PDB entry 1VQO | X-ray diffraction, 2.20 A resolution | chains 0 and 3 of the 32 polymer chains in the assembly

# Chain 0
Molecule: 23S ribosomal RNA
From: Haloarcula marismortui
Sequence (2922 nucleotides; numbered 2 to 2923; the number before each row is that of its first residue):
     2 UUGGCUACUA UGCCAGCUGG UGGAUUGCUC GGCUCAGGCG CUGAUGAAGG ACGUGCCAAG
    62 CUGCGAUAAG CCAUGGGGAG CCGCACGGAG GCGAAGAACC AUGGAUUUCC GAAUGAGAAU
   122 CUCUCUAACA AUUGCUUCGC GCAAUGAGGA ACCCCGAGAA CUGAAACAUC UCAGUAUCGG
   182 GAGGAACAGA AAACGCAAUG UGAUGUCGUU AGUAACCGCG AGUGAACGCG AUACAGCCCA
   242 AACCGAAGCC CUCACGGGCA AUGUGGUGUC AGGGCUACCU CUCAUCAGCC GACCGUCUCG
   302 ACGAAGUCUC UUGGAACAGA GCGUGAUACA GGGUGACAAC CCCGUACUCG AGACCAGUAC
   362 GACGUGCGGU AGUGCCAGAG UAGCGGGGGU UGGAUAUCCC UCGCGAAUAA CGCAGGCAUC
   422 GACUGCGAAG GCUAAACACA ACCUGAGACC GAUAGUGAAC AAGUAGUGUG AACGAACGCU
   482 GCAAAGUACC CUCAGAAGGG AGGCGAAAUA GAGCAUGAAA UCAGUUGGCG AUCGAGCGAC
   542 AGGGCAUACA AGGUCCCUCG ACGAAUGACC GACGCGCGAG CGUCCAGUAA GACUCACGGG
   602 AAGCCGAUGU UCUGUCGUAC GUUUUGAAAA ACGAGCCAGG GAGUGUGUCU GCAUGGCAAG
   662 UCUAACCGGA GUAUCCGGGG AGGCACAGGG AAACCGACAU GGCCGCAGGG CUUUGCCCGA
   722 GGGCCGCCGU CUUCAAGGGC GGGGAGCCAU GUGGACACGA CCCGAAUCCG GACGAUCUAC
   782 GCAUGGACAA GAUGAAGCGU GCCGAAAGGC ACGUGGAAGU CUGUUAGAGU UGGUGUCCUA
   842 CAAUACCCUC UCGUGAUCUA UGUGUAGGGG UGAAAGGCCC AUCGAGUCCG GCAACAGCUG
   902 GUUCCAAUCG AAACAUGUCG AAGCAUGACC UCCGCCGAGG UAGUCUGUGA GGUAGAGCGA
   962 CCGAUUGGUG UGUCCGCCUC CGAGAGGAGU CGGCACACCU GUCAAACUCC AAACUUACAG
  1022 ACGCCGUUUG ACGCGGGGAU UCCGGUGCGC GGGGUAAGCC UGUGUACCAG GAGGGGAACA
  1082 ACCCAGAGAU AGGUUAAGGU CCCCAAGUGU GGAUUAAGUG UAAUCCUCUG AAGGUGGUCU
  1142 CGAGCCCUAG ACAGCCGGGA GGUGAGCUUA GAAGCAGCUA CCCUCUAAGA AAAGCGUAAC
  1202 AGCUUACCGG CCGAGGUUUG AGGCGCCCAA AAUGAUCGGG ACUCAAAUCC ACCACCGAGA
  1262 CCUGUCCGUA CCACUCAUAC UGGUAAUCGA GUAGAUUGGC GCUCUAAUUG GAUGGAAGUA
  1322 GGGGUGAAAA CUCCUAUGGA CCGAUUAGUG ACGAAAAUCC UGGCCAUAGU AGCAGCGAUA
  1382 GUCGGGUGAG AACCCCGACG GCCUAAUGGA UAAGGGUUCC UCAGCACUGC UGAUCAGCUG
  1442 AGGGUUAGCC GGUCCUAAGU CAUACCGCAA CUCGACUAUG ACGAAAUGGG AAACGGGUUA
  1502 AUAUUCCCGU GCCACUAUGC AGUGAAAGUU GACGCCCUGG GGUCGAUCAC GCUGGGCAUU
  1562 CGCCCAGUCG AACCGUCCAA CUCCGUGGAA GCCGUAAUGG CAGGAAGCGG ACGAACGGCG
  1622 GCAUAGGGAA ACGUGAUUCA ACCUGGGGCC CAUGAAAAGA CGAGCAUAGU GUCCGUACCG
  1682 AGAACCGACA CAGGUGUCCA UGGCGGCGAA AGCCAAGGCC UGUCGGGAGC AACCAACGUU
  1742 AGGGAAUUCG GCAAGUUAGU CCCGUACCUU CGGAAGAAGG GAUGCCUGCU CCGGAACGGA
  1802 GCAGGUCGCA GUGACUCGGA AGCUCGGACU GUCUAGUAAC AACAUAGGUG ACCGCAAAUC
  1862 CGCAAGGACU CGUACGGUCA CUGAAUCCUG CCCAGUGCAG GUAUCUGAAC ACCUCGUACA
  1922 AGAGGACGAA GGACCUGUCA ACGGCGGGGG UAACUAUGAC CCUCUUAAGG UAGCGUAGUA
  1982 CCUUGCCGCA UCAGUAGCGG CUUGCAUGAA UGGAUUAACC AGAGCUUCAC UGUCCCAACG
  2042 UUGGGCCCGG UGAACUGUAC AUUCCAGUGC GGAGUCUGGA GACACCCAGG GGGAAGCGAA
  2102 GACCCUAUGG AGCUUUACUG CAGGCUGUCG CUGAGACGUG GUCGCCGAUG UGCAGCAUAG
  2162 GUAGGAGACA CUACACAGGU ACCCGCGCUA GCGGGCCACC GAGUCAACAG UGAAAUACUA
  2222 CCCGUCGGUG ACUGCGACUC UCACUCCGGG AGGAGGACAC CGAUAGCCGG GCAGUUUGAC
  2282 UGGGGCGGUA CGCGCUCGAA AAGAUAUCGA GCGCGCCCUA UGGCUAUCUC AGCCGGGACA
  2342 GAGACCCGGC GAAGAGUGCA AGAGCAAAAG AUAGCUUGAC AGUGUUCUUC CCAACGAGGA
  2402 ACGCUGACGC GAAAGCGUGG UCUAGCGAAC CAAUUAGCCU GCUUGAUGCG GGCAAUUGAU
  2462 GACAGAAAAG CUACCCUAGG GAUAACAGAG UCGUCACUCG CAAGAGCACA UAUCGACCGA
  2522 GUGGCUUGCU ACCUCGAUGU CGGUUCCCUC CAUCCUGCCC GUGCAGAAGC GGGCAAGGGU
  2582 GAGGUUGUUC GCCUAUUAAA GGAGGUCGUG AGCUGGGUUU AGACCGUCGU GAGACAGGUC
  2642 GGCUGCUAUC UACUGGGUGU GUAAUGGUGU CUGACAAGAA CGACCGUAUA GUACGAGAGG
  2702 AACUACGGUU GGUGGCCACU GGUGUACCGG UUGUUCGAGA GAGCACGUGC CGGGUAGCCA
  2762 CGCCACACGG GGUAAGAGCU GAACGCAUCU AAGCUCGAAA CCCACUUGGA AAAGAGACAC
  2822 CGCCGAGGUC CCGCGUACAA GACGCGGUCG AUAGACUCGG GGUGUGCGCG UCGAGGUAAC
  2882 GAGACGUUAA GCCCACGAGC ACUAACAGAC CAAAGCCAUC AU
Unresolved in the structure: 2-9, 126-127, 715, 971-998, 1560, 1952-1963, 2137-2236, 2339-2343, 2665-2666, 2915-2923
Sequence notes: modified residue (628, 2587-2588, 2619, 2621)
Modified residues: 1MA (6-hydro-1-methyladenosine-5'-monophosphate) at position 628, OMU (o2'-methyluridine 5'-monophosphate) at position 2587, OMG (o2'-methylguanosine-5'-monophosphate) at position 2588, UR3 (3-methyluridine-5'-monophoshate) at position 2619, PSU (pseudouridine-5'-monophosphate) at position 2621
Ion coordination: Na+ site 1: U12 (together with Sr2+) (shared with 1 residue of chain R); Mg2+ site 1 near G28 (its only coordinating residue here); Sr2+ site 1: G33, C34, U457; Na+ site 2: C40, A442, C443; Na+ site 3: G56, A59, G61; Sr2+ site 2: G84, C85 (shared with 1 residue of chain T); Sr2+ site 3: C85, A86, C87 (shared with 1 residue of chain T); Na+ site 4 near U108 (its only coordinating residue here); Mg2+ site 2 near U115 (its only coordinating residue here); Na+ site 5: C130, U146; Na+ site 6: C141, G142; Sr2+ site 4: G147, A183 (shared with 1 residue of chain M); 78 more Mg2+ sites not listed; 2 more K+ sites not listed; 58 more Na+ sites not listed; 86 more Sr2+ sites not listed

# Chain 3
Name: 50S ribosomal protein L44E
From: Haloarcula marismortui
Reference sequence: P32411 (RL44_HALMA); numbering as in UniProt (aligned over 1-92)
Sequence (92 residues; numbered 1 to 92; the number before each row is that of its first residue):
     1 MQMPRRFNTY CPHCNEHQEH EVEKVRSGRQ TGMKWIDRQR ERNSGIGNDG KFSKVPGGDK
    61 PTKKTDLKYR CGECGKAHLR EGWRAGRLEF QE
Ion coordination: Cd2+: Cys11, Cys14, Cys71, Cys74; Sr2+ site 1: Arg42 (shared with U391(0) of chain 0); Sr2+ site 2: Gly45, Gly47, Asp49; Sr2+ site 3: Asp59 (shared with U2461(0) of chain 0)

# Interface between chain 0 and chain 3
Pairs across the interface - 126 pairs, chain 0 then chain 3:
  A169(0) - Asn48(3)  hydrogen bond to the sugar
  U170(0) - Asn48(3)  sugar contact
  U170(0) - Asp49(3)  sugar contact
  U170(0) - Gly50(3)  hydrogen bond to the sugar
  C218(0) - Trp35(3)  phosphate contact
  C218(0) - Gln39(3)  hydrogen bond to the phosphate
  C218(0) - Asn43(3)  hydrogen bond to the phosphate
  G219(0) - Gln39(3)  hydrogen bond to the phosphate
  G219(0) - Lys51(3)  phosphate contact
  G219(0) - Lys54(3)  hydrogen bond to the sugar
  C220(0) - Trp35(3)  base contact
  C220(0) - Lys51(3)  salt bridge to the phosphate
  G389(0) - Ile46(3)  phosphate contact
  G390(0) - Gly45(3)  phosphate contact
  G390(0) - Ile46(3)  hydrogen bond to the phosphate
  A395(0) - Trp35(3)  sugar contact
  A395(0) - Arg42(3)  hydrogen bond to the phosphate
  U396(0) - Trp35(3)  phosphate contact
  U396(0) - Arg38(3)  salt bridge to the phosphate
  U396(0) - Arg42(3)  salt bridge to the phosphate
  C735(0) - Asn15(3)  base contact
  A1922(0) - Met33(3)  base contact
  G1923(0) - Thr31(3)  hydrogen bond to the sugar
  G1923(0) - Met33(3)  sugar contact
  A1924(0) - Arg29(3)  hydrogen bond to the sugar
  G1925(0) - Arg29(3)  salt bridge to the phosphate
  U2120(0) - Asn48(3)  hydrogen bond to the sugar
  U2120(0) - Ser53(3)  phosphate contact
  G2121(0) - Gly47(3)  hydrogen bond to the phosphate
  G2121(0) - Asn48(3)  phosphate contact
  G2121(0) - Ser53(3)  hydrogen bond to the phosphate
  C2122(0) - Ile46(3)  phosphate contact
  C2122(0) - Gly47(3)  hydrogen bond to the phosphate
  G2316(0) - Pro61(3)  sugar contact
  C2317(0) - Pro61(3)  phosphate contact
  C2317(0) - Thr62(3)  hydrogen bond to the phosphate
  C2317(0) - Arg84(3)  salt bridge to the phosphate
  C2318(0) - Ala85(3)  phosphate contact
  C2318(0) - Gly86(3)  hydrogen bond to the phosphate
  C2319(0) - Met1(3)  hydrogen bond to the phosphate
  U2320(0) - Met1(3)  phosphate contact
  U2320(0) - Gln2(3)  hydrogen bond to the phosphate
  U2320(0) - Pro4(3)  sugar contact
  U2320(0) - Gln91(3)  hydrogen bond to the sugar
  A2321(0) - Gln91(3)  hydrogen bond to the phosphate
  U2378(0) - Phe7(3)  sugar contact
  U2378(0) - Asn8(3)  hydrogen bond to the phosphate
  G2379(0) - Thr9(3)  hydrogen bond to the phosphate
  G2379(0) - His17(3)  salt bridge to the phosphate
  A2380(0) - Met1(3)  base contact
  A2380(0) - Trp83(3)  base contact
  C2381(0) - Thr9(3)  sugar contact
  C2381(0) - Tyr10(3)  sugar contact
  C2381(0) - Arg80(3)  sugar contact
  A2382(0) - Tyr10(3)  sugar contact
  A2382(0) - Pro12(3)  sugar contact
  A2382(0) - Arg80(3)  phosphate contact
  G2407(0) - Tyr10(3)  hydrogen bond to the sugar
  G2407(0) - Asn15(3)  hydrogen bond to the sugar
  A2408(0) - Tyr10(3)  sugar contact
  A2408(0) - Asn15(3)  sugar contact
  A2408(0) - Glu16(3)  sugar contact
  A2408(0) - His17(3)  hydrogen bond to the sugar
  C2409(0) - His17(3)  sugar contact
  C2427(0) - Lys60(3)  hydrogen bond to the base
  C2427(0) - Arg84(3)  salt bridge to the phosphate
  G2428(0) - Lys60(3)  hydrogen bond to the base
  G2428(0) - Lys64(3)  salt bridge to the phosphate
  G2428(0) - Arg84(3)  salt bridge to the phosphate
  C2431(0) - Lys51(3)  hydrogen bond to the sugar
  C2432(0) - Ile36(3)  phosphate contact
  A2433(0) - Gln30(3)  hydrogen bond to the sugar
  A2433(0) - Lys34(3)  phosphate contact
  A2433(0) - Ile36(3)  phosphate contact
  A2434(0) - Arg26(3)  sugar contact
  A2434(0) - Ser27(3)  sugar contact
  A2434(0) - Gly28(3)  hydrogen bond to the sugar
  A2434(0) - Gln30(3)  phosphate contact
  A2434(0) - Lys34(3)  phosphate contact
  U2435(0) - Val25(3)  sugar contact
  U2435(0) - Arg26(3)  sugar contact
  U2435(0) - Gly28(3)  phosphate contact
  U2435(0) - Lys68(3)  hydrogen bond to the phosphate
  U2435(0) - Leu79(3)  base contact
  U2436(0) - Lys68(3)  salt bridge to the phosphate
  U2436(0) - Arg70(3)  salt bridge to the phosphate
  U2436(0) - Ala77(3)  hydrogen bond to the sugar
  U2436(0) - His78(3)  sugar contact
  U2436(0) - Leu79(3)  sugar contact
  A2437(0) - His13(3)  sugar contact
  A2437(0) - Arg70(3)  salt bridge to the phosphate
  A2437(0) - Lys76(3)  phosphate contact
  A2437(0) - Ala77(3)  hydrogen bond to the phosphate
  G2438(0) - Lys76(3)  salt bridge to the phosphate
  C2450(0) - Met33(3)  phosphate contact
  G2451(0) - Thr31(3)  hydrogen bond to the phosphate
  G2451(0) - Met33(3)  phosphate contact
  G2451(0) - Lys34(3)  salt bridge to the phosphate
  G2451(0) - Trp35(3)  phosphate contact
  G2451(0) - Arg38(3)  hydrogen bond to the sugar
  G2452(0) - Lys34(3)  phosphate contact
  G2452(0) - Trp35(3)  hydrogen bond to the phosphate
  U2457(0) - Leu79(3)  sugar contact
  U2457(0) - Arg80(3)  hydrogen bond to the sugar
  U2457(0) - Glu81(3)  phosphate contact
  U2457(0) - Gly82(3)  phosphate contact
  U2458(0) - Lys64(3)  phosphate contact
  U2458(0) - Thr65(3)  sugar contact
  U2458(0) - Asp66(3)  sugar contact
  U2458(0) - Glu81(3)  phosphate contact
  U2458(0) - Gly82(3)  hydrogen bond to the phosphate
  G2459(0) - Lys63(3)  hydrogen bond to the phosphate
  G2459(0) - Lys64(3)  hydrogen bond to the phosphate
  A2460(0) - Gly58(3)  sugar contact
  A2460(0) - Asp59(3)  phosphate contact
  A2460(0) - Lys60(3)  hydrogen bond to the phosphate
  A2460(0) - Lys63(3)  salt bridge to the phosphate
  U2461(0) - Gly58(3)  phosphate contact
  U2461(0) - Asp59(3)  hydrogen bond to the phosphate
  U2461(0) - Lys60(3)  phosphate contact
  G2462(0) - Lys60(3)  hydrogen bond to the base
  G2462(0) - Pro61(3)  base contact
  A2468(0) - Asn48(3)  base contact
  A2468(0) - Gly50(3)  base contact
  A2468(0) - Ser53(3)  base contact
  A2468(0) - Lys54(3)  salt bridge to the phosphate
Other interface residues (no listed pair), chain 0 (53 interface residues in all): G2426, A2456
Other interface residues (no listed pair), chain 3 (61 interface residues in all): Met3, Gly32

# Overview
53 residues of chain 0 and 61 residues of chain 3 are in contact; the contacts include 43 hydrogen bonds and
16 salt bridges. Polar contacts include C2427(0)-Lys60(3), G2428(0)-Lys60(3) and G2462(0)-Lys60(3). G33(0),
C34(0) and U457(0) form the Sr2+ site 1.
Here chain 0 is 23S ribosomal RNA and chain 3 is 50S ribosomal protein L44E, both from Haloarcula marismortui.
Entry 1VQO (The structure of CCPMN bound to the large ribosomal subunit haloarcula marismortui) was determined
by X-ray diffraction (same publication as 1VQ4, 1VQ5, 1VQ8, 1VQ9, 1VQK, 1VQL, 1VQM and 1VQP).
